1AGB - chains A and B of the 3 polymer chains in the assembly; structure by X-ray diffraction, 2.20 A resolution.

Chain A:
Protein: B*0801
Source organism: Homo sapiens
Notes: fragment: extracellular
UniProtKB: P30460 (1B08_HUMAN); residues 1-276 here correspond to UniProt positions 25-300 (UniProt number = residue number + 24)
Chain sequence (276 residues; row label = number of the first residue in the row):
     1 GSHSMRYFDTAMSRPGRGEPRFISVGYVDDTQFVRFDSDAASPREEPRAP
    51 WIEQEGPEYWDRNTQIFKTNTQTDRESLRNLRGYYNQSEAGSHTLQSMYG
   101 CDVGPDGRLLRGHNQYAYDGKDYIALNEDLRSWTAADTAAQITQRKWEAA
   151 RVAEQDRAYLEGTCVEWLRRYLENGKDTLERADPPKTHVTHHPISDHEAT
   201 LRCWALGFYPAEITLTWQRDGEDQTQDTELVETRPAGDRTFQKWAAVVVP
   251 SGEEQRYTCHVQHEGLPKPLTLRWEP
Disulfides: Cys101-Cys164, Cys203-Cys259
What the authors report for this chain:
  - conformationally variable residues (helix shift): Asp61 to Ile66

Chain B:
Protein: Beta-2 microglobulin
Source organism: Homo sapiens
Notes: fragment: extracellular
UniProtKB: P61769 (B2MG_HUMAN); residues 1-99 here correspond to UniProt positions 21-119 (UniProt number = residue number + 20)
Chain sequence (99 residues; row label = number of the first residue in the row):
     1 IQRTPKIQVYSRHPAENGKSNFLNCYVSGFHPSDIEVDLLKNGERIEKVE
    51 HSDLSFSKDWSFYLLYYTEFTPTEKDEYACRVNHVTLSQPKIVKWDRDM
Disulfides: Cys25-Cys80
Curated features (UniProtKB/Swiss-Prot):
  - modified residue: Gln2 (Pyrrolidone carboxylic acid)
  - glycosylation: Ile1 (N-linked (Glc) (glycation) isoleucine), Lys19 (N-linked (Glc) (glycation) lysine), Lys41 (N-linked (Glc) (glycation) lysine), Lys48 (N-linked (Glc) (glycation) lysine), Lys58 (N-linked (Glc) (glycation) lysine), Lys91 (N-linked (Glc) (glycation) lysine), Lys94 (N-linked (Glc) (glycation) lysine)

Chain A / chain B interface:
Contacting residue pairs (55; chain A residue first):
  Phe8(A) with Ser55(B); Phe56(B)
  Asp9(A) with Phe56(B)
  Thr10(A) with Phe56(B); Phe62(B)
  Met12(A) with Ser33(B), hydrogen bond
  Val25(A) with Asp53(B); Leu54(B); Ser55(B)
  Tyr27(A) with Ser55(B); Tyr63(B), hydrogen bond
  Gln32(A) with Asp53(B)
  Arg35(A) with Asp53(B), salt bridge
  Arg48(A) with Asp53(B), salt bridge
  Gln96(A) with His31(B), hydrogen bond; Phe56(B); Trp60(B), hydrogen bond (side chain-backbone); Phe62(B)
  Ser97(A) with Phe56(B); Trp60(B)
  Met98(A) with Phe56(B), hydrophobic; Lys58(B); Trp60(B), hydrophobic
  Gln115(A) with Trp60(B)
  Tyr116(A) with Trp60(B)
  Ala117(A) with Trp60(B)
  Asp119(A) with Ile1(B); His31(B)
  Gly120(A) with Arg3(B); His31(B)
  Lys121(A) with Ile1(B)
  Asp122(A) with Trp60(B), hydrogen bond
  His192(A) with Asp98(B), salt bridge
  Arg202(A) with Asp98(B), hydrogen bond (side chain-backbone)
  Trp204(A) with Asp98(B); Met99(B)
  Val231(A) with Gln8(B)
  Glu232(A) with Lys6(B), salt bridge; Gln8(B), hydrogen bond (backbone-side chain); Tyr26(B); Ser28(B), hydrogen bond
  Arg234(A) with Gln8(B), hydrogen bond; Tyr10(B); Tyr26(B); Met99(B), hydrogen bond (side chain-backbone)
  Pro235(A) with Tyr10(B), hydrogen bond (backbone-side chain); Asn24(B); Tyr26(B)
  Ala236(A) with Arg12(B), hydrogen bond (backbone-side chain); Asn24(B), hydrogen bond (backbone-side chain)
  Gly237(A) with Arg12(B), hydrogen bond (backbone-side chain)
  Gln242(A) with Tyr10(B); Ser11(B), hydrogen bond (side chain-backbone); Arg12(B), hydrogen bond (side chain-backbone)
  Trp244(A) with Met99(B), hydrogen bond (side chain-backbone)
Other interface residues (no listed pair), chain A (35 interface residues in all): Arg21, Ile23, Thr94, Thr233, Asp238
Other interface residues (no listed pair), chain B (26 interface residues in all): His13, Pro32, Ser57, Leu65

Overview:
The interface between chain A and chain B involves 35 residues on one side and 26 on the other, with 17
hydrogen bonds and 4 salt bridges. Polar contacts include Arg35(A)-Asp53(B), Arg48(A)-Asp53(B) and
His192(A)-Asp98(B). From the paper: conformational variability at Asp61(A).
Chain A is B*0801 and chain B is Beta-2 microglobulin, both from Homo sapiens; the structure, Antagonist HIV-1
gag peptides induce structural changes in HLA B8-HIV-1 gag peptide (GGRKKYKL-3R mutation), was determined by
X-ray diffraction together with 1AGC, 1AGD, 1AGE and 1AGF from the same study.
